Entry 4ZTP (X-ray diffraction, 1.63 A resolution); this record covers chains L and H.

Chain L:
Protein: Light chain of Fab fragment of rabbit monoclonal antibody R53
From: Oryctolagus cuniculus
Notes: antibody fragment or engineered binder
Chain sequence (216 residues; each row starts with the number of its first residue; a row labelled like 95A-95E holds insertion residues (95A, then the next letters in order)):
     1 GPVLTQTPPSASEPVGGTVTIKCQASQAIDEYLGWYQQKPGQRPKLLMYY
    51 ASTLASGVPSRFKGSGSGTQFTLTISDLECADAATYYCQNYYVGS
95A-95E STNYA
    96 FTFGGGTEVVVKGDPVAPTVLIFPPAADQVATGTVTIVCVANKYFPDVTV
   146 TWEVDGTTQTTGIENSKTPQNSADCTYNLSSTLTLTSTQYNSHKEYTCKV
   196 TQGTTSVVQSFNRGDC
Disulfide bonds: Cys23-Cys88, Cys80-Cys170, Cys134-Cys193

Chain H:
Protein: Heavy chain of Fab fragment of rabbit monoclonal antibody R53
From: Oryctolagus cuniculus
Notes: antibody fragment or engineered binder
Chain sequence (223 residues; each row starts with the number of its first residue; a row labelled like 51A-51B holds insertion residues (51A, then the next letters in order)):
     1 QSLEESGGGPVKPGGTLTLTCKASGIDFSSFYYM
   34A C
    35 WVRQAPGKGLEWIACIV
51A-51B TD
    52 ITGESYYATWAKGRFAISKTSSTTVTLQMT
81A-81B SL
    82 TAADTATYFCARGDTYGY
99A-99G GDTVYAL
   100 NLWGPGTLVTVSSGQPKAPSVFPLAPCCGDTPSSTVTLGCLVKGYLPEPV
   150 TVTWNSGTLTNGVRTFPSVRQSSGLYSLSSVVSVTSSSQPVTCNVAHPAT
   200 NTKVDKTVAPST
Disulfide bonds: Cys21-Cys91, Cys34A-Cys49, Cys139-Cys192

Interface between chain L and chain H:
Inter-chain disulfides: Cys211(L)-Cys126(H)
Residue-residue contacts (85; chain L residue first):
  Tyr32(L) with Tyr97(H); Tyr99E(H), hydrophobic
  Tyr36(L) with Ala99F(H); Leu99G(H), hydrogen bond (side chain-backbone); Trp102(H)
  Gln38(L) with Gln38(H), hydrogen bond; Leu44(H); Phe90(H)
  Arg43(L) with Phe90(H); Trp102(H), hydrogen bond (side chain-backbone); Gly103(H); Pro104(H)
  Pro44(L) with Leu44(H), hydrophobic; Trp102(H)
  Leu46(L) with Val99D(H), hydrophobic; Ala99F(H), hydrophobic; Leu99G(H); Asn100(H)
  Tyr49(L) with Thr99C(H); Val99D(H), hydrophobic; Tyr99E(H); Ala99F(H), hydrophobic
  Tyr50(L) with Tyr97(H); Gly99A(H); Thr99C(H); Tyr99E(H)
  Tyr87(L) with Gln38(H), hydrogen bond; Lys42(H); Gly43(H); Leu44(H)
  Gln89(L) with Leu99G(H)
  Tyr91(L) with Tyr33(H); Gly94(H), hydrogen bond (side chain-backbone); Asp95(H), hydrogen bond (side chain-backbone); Tyr99E(H); Ala99F(H); Leu99G(H), hydrophobic
  Tyr92(L) with Tyr99E(H)
  Val93(L) with Tyr33(H); Tyr57(H); Tyr99E(H), hydrogen bond (backbone-side chain)
  Ser95(L) with Tyr57(H)
  Ser95A(L) with Glu55(H)
  Tyr95D(L) with Trp46(H), hydrophobic; Tyr57(H), hydrophobic; Tyr58(H), hydrogen bond (side chain-backbone); Lys63(H)
  Phe96(L) with Trp46(H); Cys49(H), hydrophobic
  Phe98(L) with Val36(H), hydrophobic; Leu44(H); Trp102(H), hydrophobic
  Leu116(L) with Thr136(H)
  Phe118(L) with Leu123(H); Ala124(H); Pro125(H); Thr136(H)
  Pro119(L) with Ala124(H); Cys126(H), hydrophobic
  Ala121(L) with Pro122(H), hydrophobic
  Asp123(L) with Phe121(H)
  Gln124(L) with Phe121(H); Lys142(H)
  Thr129(L) with Lys142(H)
  Thr131(L) with Leu140(H); Lys142(H), hydrogen bond
  Val133(L) with Leu123(H), hydrophobic
  Val135(L) with Phe165(H), hydrophobic
  Asn137(L) with Arg163(H)
  Glu159(L) with Val168(H); Gln170(H), hydrogen bond
  Asn160(L) with Val168(H)
  Ser161(L) with Phe165(H); Pro166(H), hydrogen bond (side chain-backbone); Val168(H)
  Lys162(L) with Pro166(H)
  Thr163(L) with Phe165(H)
  Asn173(L) with Phe165(H)
  Leu174(L) with Phe165(H)
  Ser175(L) with Phe165(H); Ser178(H)
  Asp210(L) with Cys126(H); Cys127(H); Gly128(H), hydrogen bond (backbone-backbone)
  Cys211(L) with Cys126(H), disulfide
Also at the interface, not in a pair above, chain L (44 interface residues in all): Thr97, Ile117, Thr127, Thr179, Phe206
Also at the interface, not in a pair above, chain H (46 interface residues in all): Ser167, Arg169, Val180

In short:
Chain L and chain H form an interface of 44 and 46 residues respectively, with 1 disulfide bond and 12
hydrogen bonds. Polar pairs include Tyr36(L)-Leu99G(H), Gln38(L)-Gln38(H) and Arg43(L)-Trp102(H).
Here chain L is Light chain of Fab fragment of rabbit monoclonal antibody R53 and chain H is Heavy chain of
Fab fragment of rabbit monoclonal antibody R53, both from Oryctolagus cuniculus. Entry 4ZTP (Fab structure of
rabbit monoclonal antibody R53 targeting an epitope in HIV-1 gp120 C4 region) was determined by X-ray
diffraction (same publication as 4ZTO).
